2RBH - chains A and B; structure by X-ray diffraction, 2.10 A resolution.

# Chain A (and B)
Protein: Gamma-glutamyl cyclotransferase
Source organism: Homo sapiens
Notes: EC 2.3.2.4; chain B of this document is another copy of the same molecule, construct and numbering; everything in this record applies to it too
Reference sequence: O75223 (CG024_HUMAN); numbering as in UniProt (aligned over 1-188)
Amino-acid sequence (188 residues; row label = number of the first residue in the row):
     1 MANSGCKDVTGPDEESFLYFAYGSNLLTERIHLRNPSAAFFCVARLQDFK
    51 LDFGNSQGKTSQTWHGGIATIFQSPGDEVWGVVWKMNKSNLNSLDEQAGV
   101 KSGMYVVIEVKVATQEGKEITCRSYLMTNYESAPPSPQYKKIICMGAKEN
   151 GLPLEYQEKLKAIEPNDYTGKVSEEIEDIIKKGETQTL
Disordered / not traced: 1-13, 183-188 (chain B: 1-14, 184-188)
Construct notes: engineered mutation Ala98 (Glu in O75223)
Curated features (UniProtKB/Swiss-Prot):
  - binding site (substrate): Tyr19 to Ser24, Tyr139
  - modified residue: Ser173 (Phosphoserine)

# Chain A / chain B interface
Pairs across the interface - 31 pairs, chain A then chain B:
  Phe49(A) - Val106(B)  hydrophobic
  Gln57(A) - Gln73(B)  hydrogen bond (side chain-backbone)
  Gln57(A) - Pro75(B)
  Phe72(A) - Thr128(B)
  Phe72(A) - Asn129(B)
  Gln73(A) - Gln57(B)  hydrogen bond (backbone-side chain)
  Gln73(A) - Gly103(B)
  Gln73(A) - Tyr105(B)  hydrogen bond (side chain-backbone)
  Gln73(A) - Val106(B)
  Gln73(A) - Thr128(B)  hydrogen bond
  Gln73(A) - Asn129(B)  hydrogen bond (backbone-side chain)
  Pro75(A) - Gln57(B)
  Val100(A) - Gln73(B)
  Gly103(A) - Gln73(B)
  Tyr105(A) - Gln73(B)  hydrogen bond (backbone-side chain)
  Val106(A) - Phe49(B)  hydrophobic
  Val106(A) - Gln73(B)
  Val107(A) - Ile108(B)
  Val107(A) - Glu109(B)  hydrogen bond (backbone-backbone)
  Ile108(A) - Val106(B)  hydrophobic
  Ile108(A) - Val107(B)
  Glu109(A) - Val107(B)  hydrogen bond (backbone-backbone)
  Glu109(A) - Arg123(B)  salt bridge
  Lys111(A) - Asn92(B)  hydrogen bond
  Glu119(A) - Lys101(B)  salt bridge
  Arg123(A) - Glu109(B)  salt bridge
  Leu126(A) - Thr128(B)
  Thr128(A) - Phe72(B)
  Thr128(A) - Gln73(B)  hydrogen bond
  Thr128(A) - Leu126(B)
  Asn129(A) - Gln73(B)  hydrogen bond (side chain-backbone)
Other interface residues (no listed pair), chain A (21 interface residues in all): Ser74, Asp95, Met104
Other interface residues (no listed pair), chain B (21 interface residues in all): Ser74, Asp95, Val100, Met104

# Overview
The chain A/chain B interface involves 21 residues from each chain; the contacts include 11 hydrogen bonds and
3 salt bridges. Among the polar pairs are Glu109(A)-Arg123(B), Glu119(A)-Lys101(B) and Gln57(A)-Gln73(B).
Curated annotation (UniProt) lists 7 substrate-binding residues on chain A.
Both chains are Gamma-glutamyl cyclotransferase (Homo sapiens). Entry 2RBH (Gamma-glutamyl cyclotransferase)
was determined by X-ray diffraction, deposited together with 3CRY and 2PN7.
